Entry 8PJK (electron microscopy, 2.40 A resolution); this record covers chains B and G of the 4 polymer chains in the assembly.

== Chain B ==
Molecule: Guanine nucleotide-binding protein G(I)/G(S)/G(T) subunit beta-1
Organism: Homo sapiens
Reference sequence: P62873 (GBB1_HUMAN); numbering as in UniProt (aligned over 2-340)
Chain sequence (352 residues; numbered -11 to 340; the number before each row is that of its first residue; numbers below 1 keep their minus sign (Met-11 is residue -11)):
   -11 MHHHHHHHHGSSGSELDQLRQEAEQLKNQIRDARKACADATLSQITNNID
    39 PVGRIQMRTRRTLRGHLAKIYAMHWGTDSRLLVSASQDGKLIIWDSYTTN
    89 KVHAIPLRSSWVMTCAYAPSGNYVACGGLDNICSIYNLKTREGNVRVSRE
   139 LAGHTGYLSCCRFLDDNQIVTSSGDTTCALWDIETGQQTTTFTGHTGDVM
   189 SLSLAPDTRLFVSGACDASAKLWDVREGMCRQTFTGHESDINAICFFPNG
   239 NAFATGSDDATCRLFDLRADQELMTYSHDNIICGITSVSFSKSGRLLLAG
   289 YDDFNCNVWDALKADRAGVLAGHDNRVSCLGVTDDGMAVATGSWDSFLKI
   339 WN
Disordered / not traced: -11 to 3
Sequence notes: initiating methionine (-11); expression tag (-10 to 1)
UniProt features mapped onto this chain:
  - modified residue: Ser2 (N-acetylserine), His266 (Phosphohistidine)
  - natural variant: Leu30 (L30F: In MRD42; uncertain significance), Arg52 (R52G: In MRD42), Gly64 (G64V: In MRD42), Asp76 (D76E: In MRD42; D76G: In MRD42), Gly77 (G77S: In MRD42), Lys78 (K78R: In MRD42), Ile80 (I80N: In MRD42; I80T: In MRD42), His91 (H91R: In MRD42; uncertain significance), Ala92 (A92T: In MRD42), Pro94 (P94S: In MRD42), Leu95 (L95P: In MRD42), Arg96 (R96L: In MRD42), 5 further natural variant entries in UniProt

== Chain G ==
Molecule: Guanine nucleotide-binding protein G(I)/G(S)/G(O) subunit gamma-2
Organism: Homo sapiens
Reference sequence: P59768 (GBG2_HUMAN); residue numbers follow UniProt; this construct covers 1-71
Chain sequence (71 residues; numbered 1 to 71; the number before each row is that of its first residue):
     1 MASNNTASIAQARKLVEQLKMEANIDRIKVSKAAADLMAYCEAHAKEDPL
    51 LTPVPASENPFREKKFFCAIL
Disordered / not traced: 1-5, 63-71
UniProt features mapped onto this chain:
  - modified residue: Ala2 (N-acetylalanine), Cys68 (Cysteine methyl ester)
  - lipidation: Cys68 (S-geranylgeranyl cysteine)

== How chain B and chain G interact ==
Residue-residue contacts - 86 pairs, chain B then chain G:
  Leu4(B) - Ser8(G)
  Leu4(B) - Ile9(G)
  Leu7(B) - Ile9(G)
  Leu7(B) - Ala12(G)  hydrophobic
  Leu7(B) - Arg13(G)
  Leu7(B) - Val16(G)
  Glu10(B) - Val16(G)
  Ala11(B) - Leu15(G)  hydrophobic
  Ala11(B) - Leu19(G)
  Leu14(B) - Val16(G)
  Leu14(B) - Leu19(G)  hydrophobic
  Leu14(B) - Lys20(G)
  Lys15(B) - Leu19(G)
  Gln17(B) - Ala23(G)
  Ile18(B) - Leu19(G)
  Ile18(B) - Ala23(G)  hydrophobic
  Ile18(B) - Arg27(G)
  Ala21(B) - Arg27(G)
  Arg22(B) - Arg27(G)
  Ala24(B) - Lys29(G)
  Cys25(B) - Arg27(G)
  Cys25(B) - Ile28(G)
  Cys25(B) - Lys29(G)
  Cys25(B) - Val30(G)  hydrogen bond (backbone-backbone)
  Ala26(B) - Val30(G)  hydrophobic
  Asp27(B) - Lys29(G)
  Asp27(B) - Val30(G)
  Asp27(B) - Ser31(G)  hydrogen bond
  Ala28(B) - Val30(G)
  Leu30(B) - Ala34(G)  hydrophobic
  Ile33(B) - Ala34(G)  hydrophobic
  Ile33(B) - Met38(G)  hydrophobic
  Thr34(B) - Met38(G)
  Ile37(B) - Met38(G)  hydrophobic
  Val40(B) - Leu51(G)  hydrophobic
  Ile43(B) - Leu50(G)
  Arg48(B) - Phe61(G)
  Arg49(B) - Pro60(G)
  Arg49(B) - Phe61(G)  hydrogen bond (side chain-backbone)
  Ser84(B) - Phe61(G)
  Tyr85(B) - Pro60(G)
  Tyr85(B) - Phe61(G)  hydrophobic
  Met217(B) - Gln18(G)
  Cys218(B) - Gln18(G)
  Cys218(B) - Glu22(G)
  Arg219(B) - Glu22(G)
  Thr221(B) - Glu22(G)  hydrogen bond
  Phe235(B) - Leu37(G)  hydrophobic
  Phe235(B) - Tyr40(G)  hydrophobic
  Phe235(B) - Cys41(G)  hydrophobic
  Pro236(B) - Tyr40(G)
  Asn237(B) - Tyr40(G)
  Asp254(B) - Ala33(G)
  Arg256(B) - Arg27(G)
  Arg256(B) - Ile28(G)  hydrogen bond (backbone-backbone)
  Arg256(B) - Asp36(G)  salt bridge
  Ala257(B) - Ile28(G)
  Asp258(B) - Ile25(G)
  Asp258(B) - Arg27(G)  salt bridge
  Gln259(B) - Val30(G)
  Leu261(B) - Val30(G)  hydrophobic
  Leu261(B) - Leu37(G)  hydrophobic
  Ser279(B) - Asp48(G)  hydrogen bond
  Lys280(B) - Glu47(G)
  Lys280(B) - Asp48(G)  hydrogen bond (backbone-side chain)
  Ser281(B) - Tyr40(G)
  Ser281(B) - Cys41(G)
  Ser281(B) - His44(G)
  Ser281(B) - Asp48(G)  hydrogen bond
  Ser281(B) - Leu51(G)
  Gly282(B) - Cys41(G)
  Arg283(B) - Cys41(G)
  Arg283(B) - Leu51(G)
  Leu300(B) - Cys41(G)  hydrophobic
  Asp323(B) - Pro49(G)
  Gly324(B) - Pro49(G)
  Gly324(B) - Leu50(G)  hydrogen bond (backbone-backbone)
  Met325(B) - Pro49(G)  hydrophobic
  Met325(B) - Leu50(G)
  Met325(B) - Glu58(G)
  Met325(B) - Pro60(G)
  Ala326(B) - Phe61(G)  hydrophobic
  Ile338(B) - Phe61(G)  hydrophobic
  Asn340(B) - Leu50(G)
  Asn340(B) - Asn59(G)  hydrogen bond
  Asn340(B) - Phe61(G)
Interface residues without a listed pair, chain B (60 interface residues in all): Met45, Trp63, Ser67, Gln220, Ala240, Leu252, Leu284, Val320, Val327, Trp339
Interface residues without a listed pair, chain G (38 interface residues in all): Asp26, Ala35, Ala45, Arg62

== Overview ==
60 residues of chain B face 38 of chain G across their interface, with 10 hydrogen bonds and 2 salt bridges.
Polar contacts include Arg256(B)-Asp36(G), Asp258(B)-Arg27(G) and Asp27(B)-Ser31(G).
Here chain B is Guanine nucleotide-binding protein G(I)/G(S)/G(T) subunit beta-1 and chain G is Guanine
nucleotide-binding protein G(I)/G(S)/G(O) subunit gamma-2, both from Homo sapiens. Entry 8PJK (ST171-bound
serotonin 5-HT1A receptor - Gi Protein Complex) was determined by electron microscopy, deposited together with
9GL2 and 8PKM.
